PDB entry 3CFT | X-ray diffraction, 1.87 A resolution | chains A and B

# Chain A (and B)
Name: Transthyretin
Source organism: Homo sapiens
Notes: chain B of this document is another copy of the same molecule, construct and numbering; everything in this record applies to it too
UniProtKB: P02766 (TTHY_HUMAN); residues 10-127 here correspond to UniProt positions 30-147 (UniProt number = residue number + 20)
Amino-acid sequence (118 residues; row label = number of the first residue in the row):
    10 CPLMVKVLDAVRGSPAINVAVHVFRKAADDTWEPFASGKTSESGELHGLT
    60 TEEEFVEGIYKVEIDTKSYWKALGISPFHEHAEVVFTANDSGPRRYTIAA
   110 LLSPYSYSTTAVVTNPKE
Disordered / not traced: 126-127 (chain B: 125-127)
Swiss-Prot annotation at these positions:
  - binding site (L-thyroxine): Lys-15, Glu-54, Ser-117
  - modified residue: Cys-10 (Sulfocysteine), Glu-42 (4-carboxyglutamate), Ser-52 (Phosphoserine)
  - glycosylation: Asn-98 (N-linked (GlcNAc...) asparagine)
Ligand contacts: 5-aminonaphthalene-1-sulfonic acid (5NS): Lys-15, Leu-17, Ala-108, Ala-109, Leu-110, Ser-117, Thr-119

# Interface between chain A and chain B
Pairs across the interface (45):
  Ile-68(A) / Glu-89(B)
  Lys-70(A) / Glu-92(B)
  Phe-87(A) / Phe-95(B)  hydrophobic
  Phe-87(A) / Thr-96(B)
  Phe-87(A) / Tyr-105(B)  hydrophobic
  Phe-87(A) / Ile-107(B)  hydrophobic
  Phe-87(A) / Ala-120(B)  hydrophobic
  Phe-87(A) / Val-122(B)  hydrophobic
  His-88(A) / Val-93(B)
  His-88(A) / Val-94(B)
  His-88(A) / Thr-118(B)
  Glu-89(A) / Val-94(B)  hydrogen bond (backbone-backbone)
  Glu-89(A) / Phe-95(B)
  Glu-89(A) / Thr-96(B)  hydrogen bond
  Glu-92(A) / Glu-92(B)
  Glu-92(A) / Val-94(B)
  Glu-92(A) / Tyr-116(B)  hydrogen bond (backbone-side chain)
  Val-93(A) / His-88(B)
  Val-94(A) / His-88(B)
  Val-94(A) / Glu-89(B)  hydrogen bond (backbone-backbone)
  Val-94(A) / His-90(B)
  Phe-95(A) / Phe-87(B)  hydrophobic
  Phe-95(A) / Glu-89(B)
  Thr-96(A) / Lys-76(B)
  Thr-96(A) / Glu-89(B)  hydrogen bond
  Tyr-105(A) / Phe-87(B)  hydrophobic
  Ile-107(A) / Phe-87(B)  hydrophobic
  Tyr-114(A) / Thr-119(B)
  Tyr-114(A) / Ala-120(B)  hydrogen bond (backbone-backbone)
  Tyr-114(A) / Val-122(B)  hydrophobic
  Ser-115(A) / Thr-118(B)  hydrogen bond (side chain-backbone)
  Ser-115(A) / Thr-119(B)  hydrogen bond
  Tyr-116(A) / Glu-92(B)  hydrogen bond (side chain-backbone)
  Tyr-116(A) / Ser-117(B)
  Tyr-116(A) / Thr-118(B)  hydrogen bond (backbone-backbone)
  Ser-117(A) / Tyr-116(B)
  Ser-117(A) / Ser-117(B)
  Thr-118(A) / Ser-115(B)  hydrogen bond (backbone-side chain)
  Thr-118(A) / Tyr-116(B)  hydrogen bond (backbone-backbone)
  Thr-119(A) / Tyr-114(B)
  Thr-119(A) / Ser-115(B)  hydrogen bond
  Ala-120(A) / Phe-87(B)  hydrophobic
  Ala-120(A) / Tyr-114(B)  hydrogen bond (backbone-backbone)
  Val-122(A) / Phe-87(B)  hydrophobic
  Val-122(A) / Tyr-114(B)  hydrophobic
Other interface residues (no listed pair), chain A (22 interface residues in all): Lys-76, His-90
Other interface residues (no listed pair), chain B (21 interface residues in all): Ile-68

# Summary
Chain A and chain B form an interface of 22 and 21 residues respectively; the contacts include 14 hydrogen
bonds. Among the polar pairs are Glu-89(A)/Thr-96(B), Glu-92(A)/Tyr-116(B) and Ser-115(A)/Thr-118(B). Ligands
of chain A: 5-aminonaphthalene-1-sulfonic acid. Curated annotation (UniProt) lists 3 L-thyroxine-binding
residues on chain A.
Both chains are Transthyretin (Homo sapiens). Entry 3CFT (Crystal structure of human transthyretin in complex
with 1-amino-5-naphthalene sulfonate) was determined by X-ray diffraction, deposited together with 3CFM, 3CFN
and 3CFQ.
